PDB entry 9JXX | X-ray diffraction, 2.50 A resolution | chains B and A of the 6 polymer chains in the assembly

# Chain B (and A)
Molecule: PIN domain-containing protein
From: Saccharolobus islandicus REY15A
Notes: chain A of this document is another copy of the same molecule, construct and numbering; everything in this record applies to it too
Reference sequence: F0NH84 (F0NH84_SULIR); numbering as in UniProt (aligned over 1-417)
Chain sequence (429 residues; each row starts with the number of its first residue):
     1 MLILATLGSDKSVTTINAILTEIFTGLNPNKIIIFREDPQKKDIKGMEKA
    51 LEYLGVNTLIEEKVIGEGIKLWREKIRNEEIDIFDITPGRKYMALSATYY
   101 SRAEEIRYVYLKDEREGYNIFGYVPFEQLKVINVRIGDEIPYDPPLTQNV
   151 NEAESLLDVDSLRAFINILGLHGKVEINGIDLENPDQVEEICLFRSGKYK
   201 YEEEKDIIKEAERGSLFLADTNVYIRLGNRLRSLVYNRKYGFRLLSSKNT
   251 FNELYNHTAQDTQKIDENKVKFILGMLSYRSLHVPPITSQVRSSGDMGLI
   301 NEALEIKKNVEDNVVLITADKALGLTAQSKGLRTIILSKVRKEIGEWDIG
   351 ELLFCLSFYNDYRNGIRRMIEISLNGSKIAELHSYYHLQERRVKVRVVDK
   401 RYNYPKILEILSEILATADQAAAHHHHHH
Unresolved in the structure: 1, 261-265, 419-429 (chain A: 41-45, 260-265, 419-429)
Construct notes: expression tag (418-429)
Cystine bridges: Cys192-Cys355

# How chain B and chain A interact
Contacting residue pairs - 21 pairs, chain B then chain A:
  Leu304(B) - Lys308(A)
  Glu305(B) - Lys308(A)  salt bridge
  Lys307(B) - Lys307(A)
  Lys307(B) - Lys308(A)
  Lys307(B) - Val310(A)  hydrogen bond (side chain-backbone)
  Lys308(B) - Leu304(A)
  Lys308(B) - Glu305(A)  salt bridge
  Lys308(B) - Lys307(A)
  Lys308(B) - Lys308(A)
  Asn309(B) - Lys330(A)
  Asn309(B) - Gly331(A)
  Val310(B) - Lys307(A)  hydrogen bond (backbone-side chain)
  Val310(B) - Gly331(A)
  Glu311(B) - Gly331(A)
  Glu311(B) - Arg333(A)  salt bridge
  Asn313(B) - Asn313(A)  hydrogen bond
  Lys330(B) - Asn309(A)
  Gly331(B) - Asn309(A)
  Gly331(B) - Val310(A)
  Gly331(B) - Glu311(A)  hydrogen bond (backbone-backbone)
  Arg333(B) - Glu311(A)  salt bridge

# Summary
The chain B/chain A interface involves 11 residues from each chain; the contacts include 4 hydrogen bonds and
4 salt bridges. Polar contacts include Glu305(B)-Lys308(A), Glu311(B)-Arg333(A) and Lys307(B)-Val310(A).
Both chains are PIN domain-containing protein (Saccharolobus islandicus REY15A). Entry 9JXX (Crystal structure
of SiRe_0806 in complex with cA4) was determined by X-ray diffraction, deposited together with 9JXW.
